Entry 7PQC (electron microscopy, 4.10 A resolution (low resolution: residue-level contacts below are approximate; hydrogen-bond / salt-bridge calls are withheld)); this record covers chains J and O of the 15 polymer chains in the assembly.

# Chain J
Name: Tubulin alpha-1B chain
Organism: Sus scrofa
Reference sequence: Q2XVP4 (TBA1B_PIG); residue numbers follow UniProt; this construct covers 1-451
Sequence (451 residues; each row starts with the number of its first residue):
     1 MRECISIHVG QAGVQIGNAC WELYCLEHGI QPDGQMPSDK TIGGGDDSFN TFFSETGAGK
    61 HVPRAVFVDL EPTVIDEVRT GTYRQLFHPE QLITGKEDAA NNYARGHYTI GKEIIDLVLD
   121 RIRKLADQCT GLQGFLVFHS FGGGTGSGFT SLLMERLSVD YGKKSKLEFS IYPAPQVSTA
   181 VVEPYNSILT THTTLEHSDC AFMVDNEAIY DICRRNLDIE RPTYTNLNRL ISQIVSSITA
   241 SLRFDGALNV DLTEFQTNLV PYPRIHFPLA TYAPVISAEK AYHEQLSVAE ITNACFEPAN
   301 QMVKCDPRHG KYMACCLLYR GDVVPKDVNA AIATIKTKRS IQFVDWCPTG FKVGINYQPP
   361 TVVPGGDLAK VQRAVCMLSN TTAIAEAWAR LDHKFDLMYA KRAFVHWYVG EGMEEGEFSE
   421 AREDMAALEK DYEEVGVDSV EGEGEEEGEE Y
Metal / ion sites: Mg2+: Asp-69, Asp-98 (together with GTP)
Residues lining bound ligands: GTP: Gly-10, Gln-11, Ala-12, Gln-15, Ile-16, Asp-69, Leu-70, Asp-98, Ala-99, Ala-100, Asn-101, Asn-102, Ser-140, Gly-142, Gly-143, Gly-144, Thr-145, Gly-146, Ile-171, Thr-179, Asn-206, Tyr-224, Leu-227, Asn-228, Ile-231
UniProt features mapped onto this chain:
  - motif: Met-1 to Cys-4 (MREC motif)
  - active site: Glu-254
  - binding site (GTP): Gly-10, Gln-11, Ala-12, Gln-15, Glu-71, Ala-99, Ser-140, Gly-143, Gly-144, Thr-145, Gly-146, Thr-179, Glu-183, Asn-206, Tyr-224, Asn-228, Leu-252
  - binding site (Mg(2+)): Glu-71
  - site: Tyr-451 (Involved in polymerization)
  - modified residue: Lys-40 (N6,N6,N6-trimethyllysine), Ser-48 (Phosphoserine), Ser-232 (Phosphoserine), Tyr-282 (3'-nitrotyrosine), Arg-339 (Omega-N-methylarginine), Ser-439 (Phosphoserine), Glu-443 (5-glutamyl polyglutamate), Glu-445 (5-glutamyl polyglutamate), Tyr-451 (3'-nitrotyrosine)
  - cross-link (Glycyl lysine isopeptide (Lys-Gly)): Lys-326 (interchain with G-Cter in ubiquitin), Lys-370 (interchain with G-Cter in ubiquitin)

# Chain O
Name: Isoform Tau-F of Microtubule-associated protein tau
Organism: Homo sapiens
Reference sequence: P10636 (TAU_HUMAN), isoform P10636-8; numbering as in UniProt (aligned over 202-395)
Sequence (194 residues; row label = number of the first residue in the row):
   202 SPGTPGSRSR TPSLPTPPTR EPKKVAVVRT PPKSPSSAKS RLQTAPVPMP DLKNVKSKIG
   262 STENLKHQPG GGKVQIINKK LDLSNVQSKC GSKDNIKHVP GGGSVQIVYK PVDLSKVTSK
   322 CGSLGNIHHK PGGGQVEVKS EKLDFKDRVQ SKIGSLDNIT HVPGGGNKKI ETHKLTFREN
   382 AKAKTDHGAE IVYK
UniProt features mapped onto this chain:
  - modified residue: Ser-214 (Phosphoserine)
  - glycosylation: Lys-383 (N-linked (Glc) (glycation) lysine)
From the paper describing this entry:
  - post-translational modification sites: Ser-235, Ser-241, Ser-262, Lys-311, Lys-340
  - post-translational modification sites: Ser-237, Ser-258, Lys-274, Lys-280, Lys-281, Ser-289, Ser-324, Ser-356 (citing earlier work)
  - post-translational modification sites: Lys-234, Lys-240, Lys-259, Lys-290, Lys-321, Lys-353, Lys-370, Lys-375 (proposed by the authors, not directly observed)
  - conformationally variable residues: Ser-235, Ser-262, Lys-311 (from molecular simulation)

# Chain J / chain O interface
Pairs across the interface - 32 pairs, chain J then chain O:
  Tyr-262(J) / Ile-354(O)
  Tyr-262(J) / Gly-355(O)
  Tyr-262(J) / Ser-356(O)
  Arg-264(J) / Lys-353(O)
  Tyr-399(J) / Glu-342(O)
  Ala-400(J) / Val-339(O)
  Ala-400(J) / Lys-340(O)
  Ala-400(J) / Ser-341(O)
  Ala-400(J) / Glu-342(O)
  Lys-401(J) / Val-339(O)
  Lys-401(J) / Lys-340(O)
  Arg-402(J) / Glu-342(O)
  Ser-419(J) / Phe-346(O)
  Glu-423(J) / Phe-346(O)
  Glu-423(J) / Val-350(O)
  Asp-424(J) / Lys-353(O)
  Ala-426(J) / Val-350(O)
  Ala-427(J) / Val-350(O)
  Ala-427(J) / Gln-351(O)
  Ala-427(J) / Ser-352(O)
  Lys-430(J) / Ser-352(O)
  Asp-431(J) / Ser-352(O)
  Asp-431(J) / Lys-353(O)
  Asp-431(J) / Ile-354(O)
  Glu-434(J) / Ser-352(O)
  Glu-434(J) / Ile-354(O)
  Glu-434(J) / Ser-356(O)
  Val-435(J) / Ile-354(O)
  Ser-439(J) / Leu-357(O)
  Gly-442(J) / Val-363(O)
  Gly-442(J) / Pro-364(O)
  Glu-443(J) / Pro-364(O)
Also at the interface, not in a pair above, chain J (21 interface residues in all): Ile-265, Arg-422, Val-440
Also at the interface, not in a pair above, chain O (16 interface residues in all): Ile-360
From the paper, about this interface:
  - residue pairs: Val-350(O)/Ala-427(J) (hydrophobic contact), Ser-352(O)/Glu-434(J), Lys-353(O)/Asp-431(J), Ser-356(O)/Glu-434(J) (hydrogen bond)
  - interface residues, chain O: Glu-342(O), Lys-353(O)

# Overview
Chain J and chain O form an interface of 21 and 16 residues respectively. The paper describes a hydrophobic
contact between Val-350(O) and Ala-427(J); contacts between Ser-352(O) and Glu-434(J) and Lys-353(O) and
Asp-431(J); a hydrogen bond between Ser-356(O) and Glu-434(J). From the paper: interface residues Glu-342(O)
and Lys-353(O); modification sites Ser-235(O), Ser-241(O) and Ser-262(O) among others.
Here chain J is Tubulin alpha-1B chain (Sus scrofa) and chain O is Isoform Tau-F of Microtubule-associated
protein tau (Homo sapiens). Entry 7PQC (tau-microtubule structural ensemble based on CryoEM data) was
determined by electron microscopy together with 7PQP from the same study.
